Entry 4LSE (X-ray diffraction, 2.10 A resolution); this record covers chains A and C of the 3 polymer chains in the assembly.

== Chain A (and C) ==
Name: Outer membrane protein F
Organism: Escherichia coli
Notes: chain C of this document is another copy of the same molecule, construct and numbering; everything in this record applies to it too
Reference sequence: P02931 (OMPF_ECOLI); residues 1-340 here correspond to UniProt positions 23-362 (UniProt number = residue number + 22)
Chain sequence (341 residues; each row starts with the number of its first residue; numbering starts at 0):
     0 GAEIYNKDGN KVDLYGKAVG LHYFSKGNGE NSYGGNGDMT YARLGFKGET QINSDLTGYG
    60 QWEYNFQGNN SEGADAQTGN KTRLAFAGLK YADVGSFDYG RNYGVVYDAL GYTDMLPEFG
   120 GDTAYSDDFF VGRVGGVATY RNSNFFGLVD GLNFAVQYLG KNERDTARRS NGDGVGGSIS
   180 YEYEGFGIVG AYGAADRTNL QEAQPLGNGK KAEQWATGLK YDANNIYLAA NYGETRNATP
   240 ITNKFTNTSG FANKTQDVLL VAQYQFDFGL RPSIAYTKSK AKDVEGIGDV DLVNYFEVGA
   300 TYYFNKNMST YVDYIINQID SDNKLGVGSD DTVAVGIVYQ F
Not modelled in the structure: 0
Differences from the reference sequence: expression tag (0)
Metal / ion sites: Mg2+: N207, N236, N252
What the authors report for this chain:
  - binding site for bromide ion: K16, R42, S125, R167, R168
  - Mg2+ coordination: N207, N236, N252

== How chain A and chain C interact ==
Residue-residue contacts (70):
  A1(A) - Y4(C)  hydrophobic
  E2(A) - I3(C)
  I3(A) - I3(C)  hydrophobic
  L13(A) - I3(C)  hydrophobic
  K16(A) - F45(C)
  A17(A) - F85(C)
  A17(A) - A86(C)
  G19(A) - Y98(C)
  L20(A) - Y98(C)
  H21(A) - Y98(C)  hydrogen bond
  D37(A) - Y98(C)  hydrogen bond
  D37(A) - G134(C)
  D37(A) - G135(C)  hydrogen bond (side chain-backbone)
  D37(A) - N161(C)
  T39(A) - A84(C)
  T39(A) - Y98(C)
  T39(A) - G99(C)
  A41(A) - W61(C)
  R42(A) - F45(C)
  F65(A) - W61(C)  hydrophobic
  F65(A) - Y63(C)  hydrophobic
  Q66(A) - T81(C)  hydrogen bond (backbone-side chain)
  G67(A) - R100(C)
  N68(A) - R163(C)  hydrogen bond (backbone-side chain)
  N69(A) - R100(C)  hydrogen bond (backbone-side chain)
  N69(A) - R163(C)
  S70(A) - D126(C)
  S70(A) - R163(C)
  S70(A) - R168(C)
  E71(A) - K80(C)
  E71(A) - T81(C)
  E71(A) - R82(C)
  E71(A) - R100(C)  salt bridge
  E71(A) - S125(C)  hydrogen bond
  E71(A) - D126(C)  hydrogen bond (backbone-side chain)
  E71(A) - R132(C)  salt bridge
  G72(A) - R168(C)
  A75(A) - N79(C)
  A75(A) - K80(C)
  Q76(A) - Y63(C)  hydrogen bond
  Q76(A) - Q76(C)
  Q76(A) - N79(C)  hydrogen bond (side chain-backbone)
  Q76(A) - K80(C)
  N79(A) - Y63(C)
  F303(A) - I51(C)  hydrophobic
  F303(A) - L55(C)  hydrophobic
  F303(A) - L88(C)  hydrophobic
  N304(A) - T49(C)  hydrogen bond
  N304(A) - I51(C)
  K305(A) - Y4(C)
  N306(A) - N9(C)
  N306(A) - T49(C)
  M307(A) - G57(C)
  M307(A) - Y58(C)
  M307(A) - G87(C)
  M307(A) - L88(C)  hydrophobic
  I336(A) - A86(C)
  I336(A) - G87(C)
  I336(A) - L88(C)  hydrophobic
  Y338(A) - N9(C)  hydrogen bond
  Y338(A) - K10(C)
  Y338(A) - V11(C)
  Y338(A) - G47(C)
  Y338(A) - E48(C)  hydrogen bond (side chain-backbone)
  Y338(A) - T49(C)
  Y338(A) - Y58(C)
  Y338(A) - G59(C)
  Y338(A) - A86(C)
  F340(A) - V11(C)  hydrophobic
  F340(A) - F45(C)  hydrophobic
Other interface residues (no listed pair), chain A (36 interface residues in all): L43, D74, T309, V337
Other interface residues (no listed pair), chain C (42 interface residues in all): D7, L13, L43, Q50, Q60

== In short ==
Chain A and chain C form an interface of 36 and 42 residues respectively, with 13 hydrogen bonds and 2 salt
bridges. Polar contacts include E71(A)-R100(C), E71(A)-R132(C) and H21(A)-Y98(C). The paper reports a binding
site for bromide ion at K16(A), R42(A) and S125(A) among others; Mg2+ coordination by N207(A), N236(A) and
N252(A).
Chain A and chain C are both Outer membrane protein F (Escherichia coli); the structure, Ion selectivity of
OmpF porin soaked in 0.2M NaBr, was determined by X-ray diffraction (same publication as 4LSF, 4LSH and 4LSI).
